Entry 3XIM (X-ray diffraction, 2.30 A resolution); this record covers chains B and C of the 4 polymer chains in the assembly.

Chain B (and C):
Protein: D-xylose isomerase
From: Actinoplanes missouriensis
Notes: EC 5.3.1.5; chain C of this document is another copy of the same molecule, construct and numbering; everything in this record applies to it too
Reference sequence: P12851 (XYLA_ACTMI); residues 2-394 here correspond to UniProt positions 1-393 (UniProt number = residue number - 1)
Amino-acid sequence (393 residues; numbered 2 to 394; the number before each row is that of its first residue):
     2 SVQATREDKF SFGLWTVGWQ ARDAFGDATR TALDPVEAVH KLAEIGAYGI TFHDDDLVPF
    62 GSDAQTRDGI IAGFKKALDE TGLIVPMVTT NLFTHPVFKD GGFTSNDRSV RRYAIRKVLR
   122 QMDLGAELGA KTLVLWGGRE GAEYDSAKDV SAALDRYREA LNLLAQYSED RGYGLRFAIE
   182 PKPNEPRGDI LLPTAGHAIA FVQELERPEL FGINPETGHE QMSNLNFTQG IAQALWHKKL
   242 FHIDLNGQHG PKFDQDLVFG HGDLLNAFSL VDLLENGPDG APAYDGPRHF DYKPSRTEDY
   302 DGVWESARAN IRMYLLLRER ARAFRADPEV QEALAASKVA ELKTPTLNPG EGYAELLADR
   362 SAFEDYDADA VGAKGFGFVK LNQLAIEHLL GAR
Unresolved in the structure: 2 (chain C: 2-4)
Differences from the reference sequence: conflict Arg309 (Lys308 in P12851), Arg319 (Lys318 in P12851), Arg323 (Lys322 in P12851)

How chain B and chain C interact:
Contacting residue pairs (68):
  Asn225(B) - His250(C)  hydrogen bond (side chain-backbone)
  Asn225(B) - Gly251(C)
  Asn225(B) - Pro252(C)
  Asn225(B) - Lys253(C)
  His250(B) - Asn225(C)  hydrogen bond (backbone-side chain)
  Gly251(B) - Asn225(C)
  Pro252(B) - Asn225(C)
  Pro252(B) - Pro252(C)  hydrophobic
  Lys253(B) - Asn225(C)
  Gly261(B) - Leu266(C)
  His262(B) - Leu266(C)
  His262(B) - Asn383(C)  hydrogen bond
  His262(B) - Gln384(C)  hydrogen bond
  His262(B) - Ile387(C)
  Gly263(B) - Leu266(C)
  Leu265(B) - Leu266(C)  hydrophobic
  Leu265(B) - Leu390(C)  hydrophobic
  Leu265(B) - Leu391(C)  hydrophobic
  Leu266(B) - Gly261(C)
  Leu266(B) - His262(C)
  Leu266(B) - Gly263(C)
  Thr298(B) - Gly376(C)
  Thr298(B) - Phe377(C)  hydrogen bond (backbone-backbone)
  Thr298(B) - Phe379(C)
  Glu299(B) - Gly378(C)  hydrogen bond (side chain-backbone)
  Glu299(B) - Phe379(C)  hydrogen bond (side chain-backbone)
  Glu299(B) - Val380(C)
  Asp300(B) - Ala374(C)
  Asp300(B) - Gly376(C)  hydrogen bond (side chain-backbone)
  Glu306(B) - Lys381(C)
  Ser307(B) - Val380(C)
  Ala310(B) - Gln384(C)
  Arg313(B) - Glu388(C)  salt bridge
  Met314(B) - Gln384(C)
  Met314(B) - Ile387(C)  hydrophobic
  Leu317(B) - Ala393(C)  hydrophobic
  Arg321(B) - Leu391(C)  hydrogen bond (side chain-backbone)
  Arg321(B) - Gly392(C)
  Arg321(B) - Ala393(C)
  Ala374(B) - Asp300(C)
  Gly376(B) - Thr298(C)
  Gly376(B) - Asp300(C)  hydrogen bond (backbone-side chain)
  Phe377(B) - Thr298(C)  hydrogen bond (backbone-backbone)
  Gly378(B) - Glu299(C)  hydrogen bond (backbone-side chain)
  Phe379(B) - Thr298(C)
  Phe379(B) - Glu299(C)  hydrogen bond (backbone-side chain)
  Val380(B) - Glu299(C)
  Val380(B) - Ser307(C)
  Asn383(B) - His262(C)  hydrogen bond
  Gln384(B) - His262(C)  hydrogen bond
  Gln384(B) - Ala310(C)
  Gln384(B) - Met314(C)
  Ile387(B) - His262(C)
  Ile387(B) - Met314(C)  hydrophobic
  Glu388(B) - Arg313(C)  salt bridge
  Glu388(B) - Leu317(C)
  Leu390(B) - Leu265(C)  hydrophobic
  Leu390(B) - Leu391(C)  hydrophobic
  Leu391(B) - Leu265(C)  hydrophobic
  Leu391(B) - Leu317(C)  hydrophobic
  Leu391(B) - Arg321(C)  hydrogen bond (backbone-side chain)
  Leu391(B) - Leu390(C)
  Leu391(B) - Leu391(C)
  Leu391(B) - Gly392(C)
  Gly392(B) - Arg321(C)
  Gly392(B) - Leu391(C)
  Ala393(B) - Leu317(C)  hydrophobic
  Ala393(B) - Arg321(C)
Other interface residues (no listed pair), chain B (40 interface residues in all): Thr30, Val259, Ser296, Gly373, Lys375, Lys381
Other interface residues (no listed pair), chain C (40 interface residues in all): Thr30, Val259, Ser296, Glu306, Gly373, Lys375

In short:
The chain B/chain C interface involves 40 residues from each chain, with 16 hydrogen bonds and 2 salt bridges.
Among the polar pairs are Arg313(B)-Glu388(C), Asn225(B)-His250(C) and His262(B)-Asn383(C).
Both chains are D-xylose isomerase (Actinoplanes missouriensis). Entry 3XIM (Arginine residues as stabilizing
elements in proteins) was determined by X-ray diffraction together with 1XIM and 2XIM from the same study.
